4QLV - chains L and V of the 28 polymer chains in the assembly; structure by X-ray diffraction, 2.90 A resolution.

== Chain L ==
Protein: Proteasome subunit beta type-6
Organism: Saccharomyces cerevisiae
Notes: EC 3.4.25.1
Reference sequence: P23724 (PSB6_YEAST); residues 1-222 here correspond to UniProt positions 20-241 (UniProt number = residue number + 19)
Sequence (222 residues; numbered 1 to 222; the number before each row is that of its first residue):
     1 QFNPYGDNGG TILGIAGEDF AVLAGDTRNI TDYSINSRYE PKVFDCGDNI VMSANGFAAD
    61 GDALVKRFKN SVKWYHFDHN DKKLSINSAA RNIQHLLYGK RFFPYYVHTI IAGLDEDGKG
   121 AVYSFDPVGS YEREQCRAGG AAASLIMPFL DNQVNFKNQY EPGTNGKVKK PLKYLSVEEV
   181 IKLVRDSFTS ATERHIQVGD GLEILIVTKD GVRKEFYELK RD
Ion coordination: Mg2+: D222 (shared with I163(V), W164(V), D166(V) of chain V)
Small-molecule neighbours: 39Q (N-(morpholin-4-ylacetyl)-D-alanyl-N-[(2S,4R)-5-hydroxy-4-methyl-3-oxo-1-phenylpentan-2-yl]-O-methyl-L-tyrosinamide): S124, D126, S130, Y131, E132, R137

== Chain V ==
Protein: Proteasome subunit beta type-2
Organism: Saccharomyces cerevisiae
Notes: EC 3.4.25.1
Reference sequence: P25043 (PSB2_YEAST); residues 1-232 here correspond to UniProt positions 30-261 (UniProt number = residue number + 29)
Sequence (232 residues; row label = number of the first residue in the row):
     1 TTIVGVKFNN GVVIAADTRS TQGPIVADKN CAKLHRISPK IWCAGAGTAA DTEAVTQLIG
    61 SNIELHSLYT SREPRVVSAL QMLKQHLFKY QGHIGAYLIV AGVDPTGSHL FSIHAHGSTD
   121 VGYYLSLGSG SLAAMAVLES HWKQDLTKEE AIKLASDAIQ AGIWNDLGSG SNVDVCVMEI
   181 GKDAEYLRNY LTPNVREEKQ KSYKFPRGTT AVLKESIVNI CDIQEEQVDI TA
Unresolved in the structure: 223-232
Swiss-Prot annotation at these positions:
  - active site: T1 (Nucleophile)
Ion coordination: Mg2+: I163, W164, D166 (shared with D222(L) of chain L)

== Interface between chain L and chain V ==
Pairs across the interface - 56 pairs, chain L then chain V:
  I30(L) - L167(V)  hydrophobic
  D32(L) - L167(V)
  Y33(L) - N165(V)
  Y33(L) - D166(V)
  Y33(L) - L167(V)  hydrogen bond (backbone-backbone)
  Y33(L) - G168(V)
  I35(L) - W164(V)
  I35(L) - L167(V)  hydrophobic
  R38(L) - W164(V)  hydrogen bond (side chain-backbone)
  L145(L) - I25(V)  hydrophobic
  F149(L) - Y203(V)  hydrophobic
  N152(L) - F205(V)
  Q153(L) - Y203(V)
  Q153(L) - F205(V)
  N158(L) - T209(V)
  Q159(L) - F205(V)
  Q159(L) - T209(V)
  Y160(L) - T209(V)  hydrogen bond (backbone-backbone)
  P162(L) - P206(V)  hydrophobic
  P162(L) - R207(V)
  P162(L) - G208(V)
  G166(L) - A211(V)
  E179(L) - K201(V)
  K182(L) - Q200(V)
  L183(L) - Y203(V)
  R185(L) - E197(V)  salt bridge
  R185(L) - Q200(V)
  D186(L) - K199(V)
  D186(L) - Q200(V)  hydrogen bond (side chain-backbone)
  D186(L) - K201(V)
  D186(L) - Y203(V)  hydrogen bond
  T189(L) - R196(V)
  T189(L) - E197(V)
  S190(L) - R196(V)
  E193(L) - V26(V)
  E193(L) - K29(V)  salt bridge
  E193(L) - R196(V)
  R194(L) - I25(V)
  R194(L) - V26(V)  hydrogen bond (backbone-backbone)
  R194(L) - A27(V)  hydrogen bond (side chain-backbone)
  R194(L) - K29(V)
  H195(L) - P24(V)
  H195(L) - I25(V)
  I196(L) - R19(V)
  I196(L) - P24(V)  hydrogen bond (backbone-backbone)
  I196(L) - V26(V)  hydrophobic
  I196(L) - L167(V)
  K220(L) - N194(V)  hydrogen bond (side chain-backbone)
  R221(L) - W164(V)
  D222(L) - R19(V)  salt bridge
  D222(L) - I163(V)
  D222(L) - W164(V)
  D222(L) - D166(V)
  D222(L) - S169(V)
  D222(L) - S171(V)  hydrogen bond (side chain-backbone)
  D222(L) - N194(V)  hydrogen bond
Interface residues without a listed pair, chain L (33 interface residues in all): R28, S34, E161, G163, E218
Interface residues without a listed pair, chain V (31 interface residues in all): T21, G23, G170, V195

== Overview ==
The interface between chain L and chain V involves 33 residues on one side and 31 on the other; the contacts
include 11 hydrogen bonds and 3 salt bridges. Among the polar pairs are R185(L)-E197(V), E193(L)-K29(V) and
D222(L)-R19(V). Ligands of chain L: compound 39Q.
Here chain L is Proteasome subunit beta type-6 and chain V is Proteasome subunit beta type-2, both from
Saccharomyces cerevisiae. Entry 4QLV (yCP in complex with tripeptidic epoxyketone inhibitor 17) was determined
by X-ray diffraction (same publication as 4QLQ, 4QLS, 4QLT and 4QLU).
